PDB entry 3JUB | X-ray diffraction, 1.20 A resolution | chain A

[Chain A]
Protein: AIG2-like domain-containing protein 1
Source organism: Homo sapiens
Notes: EC 2.3.2.4
UniProt: Q9BVM4 (A2LD1_HUMAN); residue numbers follow UniProt; this construct covers 1-153
Chain sequence (153 residues; row label = number of the first residue in the row):
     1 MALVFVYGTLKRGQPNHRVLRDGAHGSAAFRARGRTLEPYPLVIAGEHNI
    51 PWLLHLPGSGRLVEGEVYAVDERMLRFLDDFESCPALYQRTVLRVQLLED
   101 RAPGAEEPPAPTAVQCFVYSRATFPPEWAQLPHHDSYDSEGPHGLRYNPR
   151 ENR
Unresolved in the structure: 100-105, 151-153
UniProt features mapped onto this chain:
  - active site: Glu82 (Proton acceptor)
  - binding site (substrate): Tyr7 to Leu10
  - mutagenesis: Glu82 (E82A/Q: Loss of activity)
From the paper describing this entry:
  - mutagenesis - E82A, E82Q: abolished catalytic activity
  - mutagenesis - E82A: decreased stability
  - conformationally variable residues (order/disorder transition): Glu99 to Ala113
  - catalytic residues: Thr9, Glu82 (proposed by the authors, not directly observed)
  - specificity-determining residues: Phe81 (proposed by the authors, not directly observed)

[Summary]
Curated annotation (UniProt) lists active-site residue Glu82, 4 substrate-binding residues and one mutagenesis
site. From the paper: catalytic residues Thr9 and Glu82; E82A and E82Q abolish catalytic activity.
Chain A is AIG2-like domain-containing protein 1 (Homo sapiens); the structure, Human gamma-glutamylamine
cyclotransferase, was determined by X-ray diffraction, deposited together with 3JUC and 3JUD.
